8FNH - chains D and E of the 12 polymer chains in the assembly; structure by electron microscopy, 2.50 A resolution.

== Chain D ==
Name: Lamina-associated polypeptide 2, isoform alpha, Integrase chimera
From: Homo sapiens
Notes: EC 2.7.7.-, 3.1.-.-
Reference sequence: chimeric construct of P42166, P12497: residues -53 to -3 from P42166 (LAP2A_HUMAN) positions 50-100 (UniProt number = residue number + 103); residues 1-288 from P12497 positions 1148-1435 (UniProt number = residue number + 1147)
Sequence (364 residues; numbered -75 to 288; the number before each row is that of its first residue; numbers below 1 keep their minus sign (Gly-75 is residue -75)):
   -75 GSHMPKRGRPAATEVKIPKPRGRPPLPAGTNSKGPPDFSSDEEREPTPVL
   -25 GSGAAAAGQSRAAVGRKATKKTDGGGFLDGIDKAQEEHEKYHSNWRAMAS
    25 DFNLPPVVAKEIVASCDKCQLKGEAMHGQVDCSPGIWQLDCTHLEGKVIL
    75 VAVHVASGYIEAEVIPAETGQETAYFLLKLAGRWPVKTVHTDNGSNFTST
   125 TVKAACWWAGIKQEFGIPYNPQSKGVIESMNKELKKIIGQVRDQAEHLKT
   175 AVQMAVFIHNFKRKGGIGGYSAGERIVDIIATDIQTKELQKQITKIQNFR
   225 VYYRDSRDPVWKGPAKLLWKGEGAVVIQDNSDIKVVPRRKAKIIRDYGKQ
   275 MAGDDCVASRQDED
Not modelled in the structure: -75 to 221, 269-288
Sequence notes: expression tag (-75 to -54); conflict Gln-17 (Arg86 in P42166); linker (-2 to 0); engineered mutation Lys148 (Gln1295 in P12497)
Reported in the primary citation:
  - mutagenesis - G140A (3- to 5-fold), G140S (3- to 5-fold), Q148K (5- to 10-fold): decreased catalytic activity
  - mutagenesis - Q148K: decreased growth
  - catalytic residues: Glu152 (citing earlier work)
  - mutagenesis - E138K: unchanged catalytic activity

== Chain E ==
Molecule: 27-nt DNA strand
Sequence (27 nucleotides; row label = number of the first residue in the row):
    15 ACTGCTAGAGATTTTCCCGCCCACGCT
Not modelled in the structure: 34-41

== Chain D / chain E interface ==
Residue-residue contacts (9; chain D residue first):
  Trp243(D) - DA15(E)  base contact
  Trp243(D) - DC16(E)  base contact
  Glu246(D) - DC16(E)  base contact
  Glu246(D) - DT17(E)  base contact
  Gly247(D) - DC16(E)  base contact
  Gly247(D) - DT17(E)  sugar contact
  Ala248(D) - DC16(E)  hydrogen bond to the base
  Val250(D) - DA15(E)  sugar contact
  Arg263(D) - DG18(E)  salt bridge to the phosphate
Other interface residues (no listed pair), chain D (10 interface residues in all): Leu242, Gly245, Ile257, Val259

== Summary ==
10 residues of chain D face 4 of chain E across their interface, with 1 hydrogen bond and 1 salt bridge. Among
the polar pairs are Ala248(D)-DC16(E) and Arg263(D)-DG18(E). The paper reports the catalytic residue
Glu152(D); G140A, G140S and Q148K of chain D reduce catalytic activity.
Chain D is Lamina-associated polypeptide 2, isoform alpha, Integrase chimera (Homo sapiens) and chain E is a
27-nt DNA strand; the structure, Structure of Q148K HIV-1 intasome with Dolutegravir bound, was determined by
electron microscopy (same publication as 8FND, 8FNG, 8FNJ, 8FNL, 8FNM, 8FNO, 8FNP and 8FNQ).
